PDB entry 4C9B | X-ray diffraction, 2.00 A resolution | chains A and B

# Chain A
Protein: Eukaryotic initiation factor 4A-III
Source organism: Homo sapiens
Notes: EC 3.6.4.13
UniProt: P38919 (IF4A3_HUMAN); residue numbers follow UniProt; this construct covers 1-411
Amino-acid sequence (411 residues; each row starts with the number of its first residue):
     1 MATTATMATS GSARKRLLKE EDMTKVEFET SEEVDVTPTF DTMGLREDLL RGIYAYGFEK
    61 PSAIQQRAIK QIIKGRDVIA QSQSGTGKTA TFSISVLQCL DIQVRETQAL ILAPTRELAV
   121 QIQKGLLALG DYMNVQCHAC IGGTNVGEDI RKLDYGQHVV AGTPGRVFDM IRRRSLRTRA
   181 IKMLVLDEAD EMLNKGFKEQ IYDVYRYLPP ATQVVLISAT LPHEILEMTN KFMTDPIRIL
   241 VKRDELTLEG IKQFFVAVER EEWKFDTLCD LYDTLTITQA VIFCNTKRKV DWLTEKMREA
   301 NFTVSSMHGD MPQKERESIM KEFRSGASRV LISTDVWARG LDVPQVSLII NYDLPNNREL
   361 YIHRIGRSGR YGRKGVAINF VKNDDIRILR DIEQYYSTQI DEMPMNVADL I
Disordered / not traced: 1-20, 338-339
UniProt features mapped onto this chain:
  - motif: Pro38 to Gln66 (Q motif), Asp187 to Asp190 (DEAD box)
  - binding site (ATP): Lys60, Gln65, Gly85 to Ala90, Asp342, Arg367 to Tyr371
  - modified residue: Met1 (N-acetylmethionine), Ala2 (N-acetylalanine), Ser10 (Phosphoserine), Ser12 (Phosphoserine), Lys124 (N6-acetyllysine), Thr163 (Phosphothreonine), Lys198 (N6-acetyllysine), Lys296 (N6-acetyllysine), Lys321 (N6-acetyllysine)
  - cross-link (Glycyl lysine isopeptide (Lys-Gly)): Lys19 (interchain with G-Cter in SUMO2), Lys152 (interchain with G-Cter in SUMO2), Lys314 (interchain with G-Cter in SUMO2), Lys374 (interchain with G-Cter in SUMO2), Lys382 (interchain with G-Cter in SUMO2)
  - natural variant: Asp270 (D270G: In RCPS)
  - mutagenesis: Lys88 (K88A: ATPase activity is not increased by the presence of CASC3. Does not prevent EJC formation. Prevents the EJC disassembly), Cys99 (C99Q: No effect on interaction with CWC22), Asp270 (D270K: Loss of CWC22-binding and loss of incorporation into EJCs; when associated with K-273), Asp273 (D273K: Loss of CWC22-binding and loss of incorporation into EJCs; when associated with K-270), Thr276 to Ile277 (Loss of CWC22-binding and loss of incorporation into EJCs), Ala300 to Asn301 (Decreased interaction with CWC22), Asn301 to Thr303 (Loss of CWC22-binding and loss of incorporation into EJCs), Thr334 (T334V: Reduced incorporation into EJCs), Asp401 (D401K: Loss of incorporation into EJCs; when associated with R-402), Glu402 (E402R: Loss of incorporation into EJCs; when associated with K-401)
From the paper describing this entry:
  - mutagenesis - C99Q: unchanged binding to Pre-mRNA-splicing factor CWC22 homolog (chain B)
  - specificity-determining residues: Ala300, Asn301
  - conformationally variable residues (order/disorder transition): Phe28 to Ser31

# Chain B
Protein: Pre-mRNA-splicing factor CWC22 homolog
Source organism: Homo sapiens
Notes: fragment: mif4g domain, residues 116-406
UniProt: Q9HCG8 (CWC22_HUMAN); residues 116-406 here = UniProt positions 116-406
Amino-acid sequence (291 residues; numbered 116 to 406; the number before each row is that of its first residue):
   116 KKKKDELDPL LTRTGGAYIP PAKLRMMQEQ ITDKNSLAYQ RMSWEALKKS INGLINKVNI
   176 SNISIIIQEL LQENIVRGRG LLSRSVLQAQ SASPIFTHVY AALVAIINSK FPQIGELILK
   236 RLILNFRKGY RRNDKQLCLT ASKFVAHLIN QNVAHEVLCL EMLTLLLERP TDDSVEVAIG
   296 FLKECGLKLT QVSPRGINAI FERLRNILHE SEIDKRVQYM IEVMFAVRKD GFKDHPIILE
   356 GLDLVEEDDQ FTHMLPLEDD YNPEDVLNVF KMDPNFMENE EKYKAIKKEI L
Disordered / not traced: 116-122, 142-148
UniProt features mapped onto this chain:
  - mutagenesis: Gly168 (G168Y: No effect on EIF4A3 incorporation into EJCs), Asn171 to Asn174 (Loss of EIF4A3-binding), Asn171 to Lys172 (Loss of EIF4A3-binding), Arg331 (R331A: Decreased EIF4A3-binding; when associated with A-334), Tyr334 (Y334A: Decreased EIF4A3-binding; when associated with A-331)

# How chain A and chain B interact
Pairs across the interface - 69 pairs, chain A then chain B:
  Met43(A) - Tyr334(B)  hydrogen bond (backbone-side chain)
  Gly44(A) - Tyr334(B)  hydrogen bond (backbone-side chain)
  Ile72(A) - Lys330(B)
  Ile73(A) - Lys330(B)
  Ile73(A) - Tyr334(B)
  Lys74(A) - Arg331(B)
  Lys74(A) - Tyr334(B)
  Gly75(A) - Lys330(B)
  Gln98(A) - Tyr334(B)
  Cys99(A) - Lys330(B)  hydrogen bond
  Met183(A) - Lys330(B)
  Gln213(A) - Lys330(B)  hydrogen bond
  Val256(A) - Tyr133(B)  hydrophobic
  Ala257(A) - Pro135(B)
  Glu259(A) - Lys138(B)
  Trp263(A) - Ala137(B)  hydrophobic
  Asp266(A) - Pro136(B)
  Asp266(A) - Ala137(B)  hydrogen bond (side chain-backbone)
  Asp266(A) - Arg140(B)  salt bridge
  Thr267(A) - Tyr133(B)
  Thr267(A) - Pro135(B)
  Asp270(A) - Tyr133(B)  hydrogen bond
  Asp270(A) - Pro136(B)
  Asp270(A) - Lys164(B)  salt bridge
  Leu271(A) - Tyr133(B)
  Tyr272(A) - Asn167(B)  hydrogen bond (backbone-side chain)
  Tyr272(A) - Gly168(B)
  Tyr272(A) - Asn171(B)  hydrogen bond (backbone-side chain)
  Asp273(A) - Lys164(B)
  Asp273(A) - Asn167(B)  hydrogen bond (backbone-side chain)
  Asp273(A) - Gly168(B)
  Thr274(A) - Asn167(B)
  Leu275(A) - Asn167(B)  hydrogen bond (backbone-side chain)
  Leu275(A) - Asn171(B)  hydrogen bond (backbone-side chain)
  Thr276(A) - Ala207(B)
  Ile277(A) - Asn171(B)  hydrogen bond (backbone-side chain)
  Thr278(A) - Ala207(B)  hydrogen bond (side chain-backbone)
  Thr278(A) - Ser208(B)  hydrogen bond
  Thr278(A) - Phe211(B)
  Ala300(A) - Lys172(B)  hydrogen bond (backbone-side chain)
  Asn301(A) - Lys172(B)
  Asn301(A) - Asn177(B)  hydrogen bond (backbone-side chain)
  Asn301(A) - Ile180(B)
  Phe302(A) - Lys172(B)
  Thr303(A) - Asn174(B)  hydrogen bond
  Thr303(A) - Ser176(B)
  Thr303(A) - Asn177(B)
  Gly326(A) - Asn174(B)  hydrogen bond (backbone-side chain)
  Gly326(A) - Phe211(B)
  Ala327(A) - Asn174(B)  hydrogen bond (backbone-side chain)
  Ser328(A) - Asn174(B)
  Arg329(A) - Ile170(B)  hydrogen bond (side chain-backbone)
  Arg329(A) - Asn171(B)  hydrogen bond (side chain-backbone)
  Arg329(A) - Val173(B)  hydrogen bond (side chain-backbone)
  Arg329(A) - Asn174(B)
  Arg329(A) - Phe211(B)
  Arg329(A) - Tyr215(B)  hydrogen bond
  Gln345(A) - Ile210(B)
  Glu402(A) - Ala132(B)
  Met403(A) - Ala132(B)
  Met403(A) - Tyr133(B)  hydrogen bond (backbone-backbone)
  Pro404(A) - Gly131(B)
  Pro404(A) - Tyr133(B)
  Met405(A) - Thr129(B)
  Met405(A) - Gly130(B)
  Met405(A) - Gly131(B)  hydrogen bond (backbone-backbone)
  Met405(A) - Tyr133(B)
  Asn406(A) - Thr129(B)
  Asn406(A) - Gly130(B)
Interface residues without a listed pair, chain A (40 interface residues in all): Gln279
Interface residues without a listed pair, chain B (33 interface residues in all): Ile181, Glu184, Glu337, Val338
Interface features reported in the paper:
  - specific contacts: Trp263(A)-Ala137(B), Arg329(A)-Phe211(B), Tyr133(B)-Asp270(A), Arg140(B)-Asp266(A), Asn171(B)-Arg329(A), Tyr215(B)-Arg329(A), Lys330(B)-Cys99(A)
  - interface residues, chain A: Cys99(A), Asp266(A), Asp270(A), Asp273(A), Ala300(A), Arg329(A)
  - hot spots on chain A (mutagenesis) - A300R/N301D: decreased binding to Pre-mRNA-splicing factor CWC22 homolog (chain B)
  - interface residues, chain B: Thr129(B), Tyr133(B), Pro135(B), Arg140(B), Lys164(B), Lys172(B)
  - hot spots on chain B (mutagenesis) - Y133E/R140E (100-fold): decreased binding to Eukaryotic initiation factor 4A-III (chain A)

# Overview
40 residues of chain A face 33 of chain B across their interface, with 25 hydrogen bonds and 2 salt bridges.
Among the polar pairs are Asp266(A)-Arg140(B), Asp270(A)-Lys164(B) and Met43(A)-Tyr334(B). The paper describes
contacts between Trp263(A) and Ala137(B), Arg329(A) and Phe211(B) and Tyr133(B) and Asp270(A) among others.
The paper reports that A300R/N301D of chain A reduce binding to Pre-mRNA-splicing factor CWC22 homolog (chain
B); interface residues Cys99(A), Asp266(A) and Thr129(B) among others; 3 substitutions were tested in all.
Chain A is Eukaryotic initiation factor 4A-III and chain B is Pre-mRNA-splicing factor CWC22 homolog, both
from Homo sapiens; the structure, Crystal structure of eIF4AIII-CWC22 complex, was determined by X-ray
diffraction.
